PDB entry 4YLP | X-ray diffraction, 5.50 A resolution (low resolution: residue-level contacts below are approximate; hydrogen-bond / salt-bridge calls are withheld) | chains C and D of the 9 polymer chains in the assembly

== Chain C ==
Protein: DNA-directed RNA polymerase subunit beta
Organism: Escherichia coli
Notes: EC 2.7.7.6
Reference sequence: A7ZUK1 (RPOB_ECO24); numbering as in UniProt (aligned over 1-1342)
Chain sequence (1342 residues; row label = number of the first residue in the row):
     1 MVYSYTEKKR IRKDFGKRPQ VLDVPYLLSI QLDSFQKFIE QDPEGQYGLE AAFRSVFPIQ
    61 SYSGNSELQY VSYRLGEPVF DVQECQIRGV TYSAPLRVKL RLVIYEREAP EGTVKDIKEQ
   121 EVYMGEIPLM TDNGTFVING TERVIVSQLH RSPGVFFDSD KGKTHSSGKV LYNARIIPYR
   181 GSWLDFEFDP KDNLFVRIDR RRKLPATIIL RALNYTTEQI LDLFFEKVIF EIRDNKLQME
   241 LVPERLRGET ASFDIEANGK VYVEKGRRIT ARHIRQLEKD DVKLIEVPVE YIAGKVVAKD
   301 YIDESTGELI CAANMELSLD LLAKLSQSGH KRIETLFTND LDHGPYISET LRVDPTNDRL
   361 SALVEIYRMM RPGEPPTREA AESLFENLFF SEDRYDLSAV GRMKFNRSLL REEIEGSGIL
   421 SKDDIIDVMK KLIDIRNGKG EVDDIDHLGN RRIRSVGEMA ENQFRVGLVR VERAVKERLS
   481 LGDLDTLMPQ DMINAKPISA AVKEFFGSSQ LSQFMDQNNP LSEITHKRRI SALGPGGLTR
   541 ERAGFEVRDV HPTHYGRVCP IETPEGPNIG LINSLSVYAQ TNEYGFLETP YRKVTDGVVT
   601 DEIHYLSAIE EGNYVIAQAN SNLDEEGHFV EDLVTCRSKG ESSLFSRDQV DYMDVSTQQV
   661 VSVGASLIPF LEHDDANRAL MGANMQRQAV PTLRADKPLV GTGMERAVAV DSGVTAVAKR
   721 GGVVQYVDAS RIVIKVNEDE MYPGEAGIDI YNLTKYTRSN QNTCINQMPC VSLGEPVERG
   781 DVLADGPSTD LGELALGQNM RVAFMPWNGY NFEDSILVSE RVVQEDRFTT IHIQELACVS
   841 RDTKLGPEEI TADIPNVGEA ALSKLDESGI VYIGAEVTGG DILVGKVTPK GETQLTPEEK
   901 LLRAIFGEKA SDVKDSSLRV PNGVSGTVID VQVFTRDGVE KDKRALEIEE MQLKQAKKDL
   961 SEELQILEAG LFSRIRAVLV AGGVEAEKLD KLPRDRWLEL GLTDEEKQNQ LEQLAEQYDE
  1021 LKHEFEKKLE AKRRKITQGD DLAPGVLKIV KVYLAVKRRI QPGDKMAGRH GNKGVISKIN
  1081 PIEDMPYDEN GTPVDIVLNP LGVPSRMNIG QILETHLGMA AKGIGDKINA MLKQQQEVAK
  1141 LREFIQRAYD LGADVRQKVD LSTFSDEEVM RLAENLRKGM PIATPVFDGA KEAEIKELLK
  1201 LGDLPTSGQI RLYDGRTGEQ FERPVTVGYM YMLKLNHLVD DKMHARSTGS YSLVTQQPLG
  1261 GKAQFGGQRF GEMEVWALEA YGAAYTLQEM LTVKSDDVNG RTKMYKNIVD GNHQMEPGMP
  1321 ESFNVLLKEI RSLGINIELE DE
Disordered / not traced: 1
Swiss-Prot annotation at these positions:
  - modified residue (N6-acetyllysine): K1022, K1200

== Chain D ==
Protein: DNA-directed RNA polymerase subunit beta'
Organism: Escherichia coli
Notes: EC 2.7.7.6
Reference sequence: A7ZUK2 (RPOC_ECO24); numbering as in UniProt (aligned over 1-1407)
Chain sequence (1407 residues; each row starts with the number of its first residue):
     1 MKDLLKFLKA QTKTEEFDAI KIALASPDMI RSWSFGEVKK PETINYRTFK PERDGLFCAR
    61 IFGPVKDYEC LCGKYKRLKH RGVICEKCGV EVTQTKVRRE RMGHIELASP TAHIWFLKSL
   121 PSRIGLLLDM PLRDIERVLY FESYVVIEGG MTNLERQQIL TEEQYLDALE EFGDEFDAKM
   181 GAEAIQALLK SMDLEQECEQ LREELNETNS ETKRKKLTKR IKLLEAFVQS GNKPEWMILT
   241 VLPVLPPDLR PLVPLDGGRF ATSDLNDLYR RVINRNNRLK RLLDLAAPDI IVRNEKRMLQ
   301 EAVDALLDNG RRGRAITGSN KRPLKSLADM IKGKQGRFRQ NLLGKRVDYS GRSVITVGPY
   361 LRLHQCGLPK KMALELFKPF IYGKLELRGL ATTIKAAKKM VEREEAVVWD ILDEVIREHP
   421 VLLNRAPTLH RLGIQAFEPV LIEGKAIQLH PLVCAAYNAD FDGDQMAVHV PLTLEAQLEA
   481 RALMMSTNNI LSPANGEPII VPSQDVVLGL YYMTRDCVNA KGEGMVLTGP KEAERLYRSG
   541 LASLHARVKV RITEYEKDAN GELVAKTSLK DTTVGRAILW MIVPKGLPYS IVNQALGKKA
   601 ISKMLNTCYR ILGLKPTVIF ADQIMYTGFA YAARSGASVG IDDMVIPEKK HEIISEAEAE
   661 VAEIQEQFQS GLVTAGERYN KVIDIWAAAN DRVSKAMMDN LQTETVINRD GQEEKQVSFN
   721 SIYMMADSGA RGSAAQIRQL AGMRGLMAKP DGSIIETPIT ANFREGLNVL QYFISTHGAR
   781 KGLADTALKT ANSGYLTRRL VDVAQDLVVT EDDCGTHEGI MMTPVIEGGD VKEPLRDRVL
   841 GRVTAEDVLK PGTADILVPR NTLLHEQWCD LLEENSVDAV KVRSVVSCDT DFGVCAHCYG
   901 RDLARGHIIN KGEAIGVIAA QSIGEPGTQL TMRTFHIGGA ASRAAAESSI QVKNKGSIKL
   961 SNVKSVVNSS GKLVITSRNT ELKLIDEFGR TKESYKVPYG AVLAKGDGEQ VAGGETVANW
  1021 DPHTMPVITE VSGFVRFTDM IDGQTITRQT DELTGLSSLV VLDSAERTAG GKDLRPALKI
  1081 VDAQGNDVLI PGTDMPAQYF LPGKAIVQLE DGVQISSGDT LARIPQESGG TKDITGGLPR
  1141 VADLFEARRP KEPAILAEIS GIVSFGKETK GKRRLVITPV DGSDPYEEMI PKWRQLNVFE
  1201 GERVERGDVI SDGPEAPHDI LRLRGVHAVT RYIVNEVQDV YRLQGVKIND KHIEVIVRQM
  1261 LRKATIVNAG SSDFLEGEQV EYSRVKIANR ELEANGKVGA TYSRDLLGIT KASLATESFI
  1321 SAASFQETTR VLTEAAVAGK RDELRGLKEN VIVGRLIPAG TGYAYHQDRM RRRAAGEAPA
  1381 APQVTAEDAS ASLAELLNAG LGGSDNE
Disordered / not traced: 1-14, 1377-1407
Swiss-Prot annotation at these positions:
  - binding site (Zn(2+)): C70, C72, C85, C88, C814, C888, C895, C898
  - binding site (Mg(2+)): D460, D462, D464
  - modified residue: K972 (N6-acetyllysine)
Bound ions: Zn2+ site 1: C70, C72, C85, C88; Mg2+: D460, D462, D464 (shared with 2 residues of chain 3); Zn2+ site 2: C814, C895, C898

== Chain C / chain D interface ==
Pairs across the interface - 318 pairs, chain C then chain D:
  G168(C) - A1065(D)
  K169(C) - S1064(D)
  K169(C) - A1065(D)
  R268(C) - D1042(D)
  T270(C) - R1048(D)
  R272(C) - R1048(D)
  D340(C) - T1068(D)
  F545(C) - K781(D)
  F545(C) - D785(D)
  F545(C) - K789(D)
  R548(C) - R780(D)
  D549(C) - K781(D)
  V550(C) - F773(D)
  V550(C) - T776(D)
  V550(C) - H777(D)
  V550(C) - R780(D)
  Y555(C) - V769(D)
  Y555(C) - F773(D)
  P560(C) - T776(D)
  P560(C) - R780(D)
  E565(C) - L783(D)
  G566(C) - A787(D)
  P567(C) - A787(D)
  I569(C) - L783(D)
  I569(C) - A784(D)
  N573(C) - R780(D)
  Q618(C) - V769(D)
  S642(C) - T757(D)
  T657(C) - V769(D)
  L671(C) - Y772(D)
  E672(C) - G766(D)
  E672(C) - L767(D)
  H673(C) - F763(D)
  H673(C) - R764(D)
  H673(C) - E765(D)
  H673(C) - G766(D)
  D674(C) - F763(D)
  D674(C) - Y772(D)
  D675(C) - R744(D)
  D675(C) - F763(D)
  D675(C) - Y772(D)
  A676(C) - Y772(D)
  A676(C) - A779(D)
  N677(C) - A779(D)
  N677(C) - H936(D)
  N677(C) - I937(D)
  N677(C) - G938(D)
  N677(C) - G939(D)
  A679(C) - Y772(D)
  L680(C) - L783(D)
  F804(C) - A637(D)
  F804(C) - S638(D)
  M805(C) - A633(D)
  M805(C) - G636(D)
  M805(C) - A637(D)
  P806(C) - D505(D)
  P806(C) - A632(D)
  P806(C) - A633(D)
  P806(C) - A637(D)
  W807(C) - D505(D)
  N808(C) - P359(D)
  N808(C) - F629(D)
  N808(C) - A630(D)
  N808(C) - A633(D)
  G809(C) - V357(D)
  G809(C) - F629(D)
  Y810(C) - V357(D)
  Y810(C) - P359(D)
  Y810(C) - Y360(D)
  N811(C) - D505(D)
  F812(C) - V357(D)
  F812(C) - S503(D)
  F812(C) - Q504(D)
  E813(C) - A459(D)
  E813(C) - D460(D)
  E813(C) - F461(D)
  E813(C) - Q504(D)
  E813(C) - R731(D)
  D814(C) - F461(D)
  S815(C) - V357(D)
  S815(C) - F461(D)
  R841(C) - D256(D)
  R841(C) - G257(D)
  K844(C) - R47(D)
  Q894(C) - E69(D)
  Q1061(C) - K445(D)
  P1062(C) - A446(D)
  G1063(C) - A446(D)
  K1065(C) - D462(D)
  K1073(C) - D462(D)
  G1074(C) - F461(D)
  V1075(C) - V354(D)
  V1075(C) - I355(D)
  V1075(C) - T356(D)
  V1075(C) - F461(D)
  V1075(C) - D462(D)
  V1075(C) - G463(D)
  I1076(C) - T356(D)
  S1077(C) - T356(D)
  S1077(C) - V357(D)
  S1077(C) - Q448(D)
  N1099(C) - Q504(D)
  N1099(C) - D505(D)
  P1100(C) - A637(D)
  P1100(C) - V639(D)
  L1101(C) - Q504(D)
  L1101(C) - D505(D)
  L1101(C) - M725(D)
  L1101(C) - A730(D)
  L1101(C) - R731(D)
  P1104(C) - M725(D)
  P1104(C) - L740(D)
  S1105(C) - R731(D)
  S1105(C) - Q736(D)
  S1105(C) - I937(D)
  R1106(C) - D460(D)
  R1106(C) - R731(D)
  R1106(C) - H936(D)
  R1106(C) - I937(D)
  M1107(C) - Q739(D)
  M1107(C) - R744(D)
  M1107(C) - I937(D)
  I1109(C) - M644(D)
  I1112(C) - V639(D)
  H1116(C) - G640(D)
  H1116(C) - I641(D)
  F1187(C) - L767(D)
  F1187(C) - Y772(D)
  E1192(C) - R764(D)
  S1207(C) - D642(D)
  Q1209(C) - D643(D)
  R1216(C) - R634(D)
  T1217(C) - R634(D)
  E1219(C) - R634(D)
  F1221(C) - A633(D)
  F1221(C) - R634(D)
  E1222(C) - Y512(D)
  E1222(C) - Y537(D)
  E1222(C) - S543(D)
  E1222(C) - R634(D)
  E1222(C) - S635(D)
  R1223(C) - Y512(D)
  R1223(C) - S635(D)
  R1223(C) - G636(D)
  R1223(C) - A637(D)
  R1223(C) - S638(D)
  R1223(C) - F719(D)
  R1223(C) - S721(D)
  V1225(C) - G636(D)
  V1225(C) - S638(D)
  T1226(C) - S638(D)
  T1226(C) - V639(D)
  T1226(C) - G640(D)
  V1239(C) - S353(D)
  V1239(C) - K445(D)
  K1242(C) - R352(D)
  K1242(C) - S353(D)
  K1242(C) - Q465(D)
  M1243(C) - S353(D)
  M1243(C) - M372(D)
  H1244(C) - G351(D)
  H1244(C) - R352(D)
  A1245(C) - S350(D)
  A1245(C) - G351(D)
  A1245(C) - M372(D)
  A1245(C) - E375(D)
  A1245(C) - L376(D)
  R1246(C) - Y349(D)
  R1246(C) - S350(D)
  S1247(C) - D348(D)
  S1247(C) - Y349(D)
  S1247(C) - E375(D)
  S1247(C) - K378(D)
  T1248(C) - D348(D)
  T1248(C) - Y349(D)
  Y1251(C) - D348(D)
  L1253(C) - R99(D)
  L1253(C) - V253(D)
  V1254(C) - R99(D)
  V1254(C) - L249(D)
  T1255(C) - N341(D)
  Q1257(C) - N341(D)
  Q1257(C) - K345(D)
  Q1257(C) - R346(D)
  P1258(C) - R346(D)
  P1258(C) - V347(D)
  P1258(C) - D348(D)
  G1260(C) - R346(D)
  F1265(C) - E375(D)
  G1267(C) - R346(D)
  G1267(C) - V347(D)
  Q1268(C) - R346(D)
  Q1268(C) - V347(D)
  Q1268(C) - S350(D)
  Q1268(C) - G351(D)
  Q1268(C) - R352(D)
  R1269(C) - R339(D)
  R1269(C) - Q340(D)
  R1269(C) - K345(D)
  R1269(C) - R346(D)
  F1270(C) - G344(D)
  F1270(C) - K345(D)
  F1270(C) - V347(D)
  E1272(C) - L343(D)
  E1272(C) - R798(D)
  M1273(C) - T428(D)
  E1274(C) - T428(D)
  V1275(C) - L343(D)
  W1276(C) - R798(D)
  W1276(C) - V801(D)
  W1276(C) - V917(D)
  W1276(C) - Q921(D)
  W1276(C) - K1348(D)
  A1277(C) - T428(D)
  A1277(C) - R431(D)
  A1277(C) - Q921(D)
  L1278(C) - M484(D)
  E1279(C) - A914(D)
  E1279(C) - V917(D)
  A1280(C) - R431(D)
  A1280(C) - Q921(D)
  Y1281(C) - R431(D)
  Y1281(C) - L432(D)
  Y1281(C) - I434(D)
  Y1281(C) - L483(D)
  Y1281(C) - M484(D)
  G1282(C) - A1359(D)
  G1282(C) - G1360(D)
  G1282(C) - T1361(D)
  A1283(C) - E479(D)
  A1284(C) - E479(D)
  A1284(C) - L1356(D)
  A1284(C) - T1361(D)
  Y1285(C) - E475(D)
  Y1285(C) - E479(D)
  Y1285(C) - T1361(D)
  T1286(C) - E479(D)
  L1287(C) - R1355(D)
  L1287(C) - I1357(D)
  Q1288(C) - G1354(D)
  Q1288(C) - R1355(D)
  Q1288(C) - L1356(D)
  E1289(C) - V470(D)
  E1289(C) - P471(D)
  E1289(C) - L472(D)
  E1289(C) - T473(D)
  E1289(C) - A476(D)
  M1290(C) - K345(D)
  L1291(C) - K345(D)
  L1291(C) - V1351(D)
  L1291(C) - G1354(D)
  V1293(C) - D348(D)
  K1294(C) - V347(D)
  K1294(C) - D348(D)
  K1294(C) - Y349(D)
  K1294(C) - H469(D)
  K1294(C) - V470(D)
  K1294(C) - L472(D)
  S1295(C) - K345(D)
  S1295(C) - R346(D)
  D1296(C) - K345(D)
  M1304(C) - L472(D)
  M1304(C) - T473(D)
  Y1305(C) - Y349(D)
  Y1305(C) - P379(D)
  I1308(C) - P379(D)
  I1308(C) - F380(D)
  V1309(C) - P379(D)
  V1309(C) - Y382(D)
  V1309(C) - G383(D)
  N1312(C) - L474(D)
  H1313(C) - F380(D)
  H1313(C) - T473(D)
  H1313(C) - L474(D)
  H1313(C) - Q477(D)
  M1315(C) - T473(D)
  M1319(C) - E15(D)
  M1319(C) - F17(D)
  P1320(C) - V1353(D)
  V1325(C) - R99(D)
  V1325(C) - R337(D)
  L1326(C) - L342(D)
  K1328(C) - R99(D)
  K1328(C) - E100(D)
  K1328(C) - L249(D)
  E1329(C) - L327(D)
  E1329(C) - R337(D)
  R1331(C) - M102(D)
  R1331(C) - P243(D)
  S1332(C) - M102(D)
  S1332(C) - P243(D)
  S1332(C) - V244(D)
  S1332(C) - L245(D)
  S1332(C) - L327(D)
  L1333(C) - H113(D)
  L1333(C) - L307(D)
  L1333(C) - L327(D)
  L1333(C) - A328(D)
  L1333(C) - I331(D)
  G1334(C) - A25(D)
  I1335(C) - A23(D)
  N1336(C) - K21(D)
  N1336(C) - I22(D)
  N1336(C) - A23(D)
  N1336(C) - A25(D)
  N1336(C) - M29(D)
  N1336(C) - W33(D)
  I1337(C) - I20(D)
  I1337(C) - K21(D)
  E1338(C) - I20(D)
  E1338(C) - K21(D)
  L1339(C) - E15(D)
  L1339(C) - I20(D)
  E1340(C) - F17(D)
  E1340(C) - D18(D)
  E1340(C) - A19(D)
  E1340(C) - R1341(D)
  E1342(C) - E16(D)
Other interface residues (no listed pair), chain C (167 interface residues in all): S167, V170, H551, I561, N620, T635, V660, E892, P897, L1113, K1196, T1206, Q1220, P1224, Q1256, L1259, G1261, G1271, D1310, Q1314, S1322, F1323, N1324, D1341
Other interface residues (no listed pair), chain D (189 interface residues in all): T48, F49, K76, L78, P246, D248, P251, Y269, M330, K371, K384, N424, P451, C454, R538, H545, N720, G732, P750, D751, N768, L770, L788, D802, E913, I918, F935, A1336, I1352, G1362, R1373

== Overview ==
The interface between chain C and chain D involves 167 residues on one side and 189 on the other. C70(D),
C72(D), C85(D) and C88(D) coordinate Zn2+ site 1. From UniProt: 8 Zn2+-binding residues and 3 Mg2+-binding
residues on chain D.
Here chain C is DNA-directed RNA polymerase subunit beta and chain D is DNA-directed RNA polymerase subunit
beta', both from Escherichia coli. Entry 4YLP (E. coli Transcription Initiation Complex - 16-bp spacer and
5-nt RNA) was determined by X-ray diffraction together with 4YLN and 4YLO from the same study.
